Entry 4X6A (X-ray diffraction, 3.96 A resolution); this record covers chains B and C of the 12 polymer chains in the assembly.

[Chain B]
Name: DNA-directed RNA polymerase II subunit RPB2
Source organism: Saccharomyces cerevisiae (strain ATCC 204508 / S288c)
Notes: EC 2.7.7.6
UniProt: P08518 (RPB2_YEAST); residues 1-1224 here = UniProt positions 1-1224
Amino-acid sequence (1224 residues; numbered 1 to 1224; the number before each row is that of its first residue):
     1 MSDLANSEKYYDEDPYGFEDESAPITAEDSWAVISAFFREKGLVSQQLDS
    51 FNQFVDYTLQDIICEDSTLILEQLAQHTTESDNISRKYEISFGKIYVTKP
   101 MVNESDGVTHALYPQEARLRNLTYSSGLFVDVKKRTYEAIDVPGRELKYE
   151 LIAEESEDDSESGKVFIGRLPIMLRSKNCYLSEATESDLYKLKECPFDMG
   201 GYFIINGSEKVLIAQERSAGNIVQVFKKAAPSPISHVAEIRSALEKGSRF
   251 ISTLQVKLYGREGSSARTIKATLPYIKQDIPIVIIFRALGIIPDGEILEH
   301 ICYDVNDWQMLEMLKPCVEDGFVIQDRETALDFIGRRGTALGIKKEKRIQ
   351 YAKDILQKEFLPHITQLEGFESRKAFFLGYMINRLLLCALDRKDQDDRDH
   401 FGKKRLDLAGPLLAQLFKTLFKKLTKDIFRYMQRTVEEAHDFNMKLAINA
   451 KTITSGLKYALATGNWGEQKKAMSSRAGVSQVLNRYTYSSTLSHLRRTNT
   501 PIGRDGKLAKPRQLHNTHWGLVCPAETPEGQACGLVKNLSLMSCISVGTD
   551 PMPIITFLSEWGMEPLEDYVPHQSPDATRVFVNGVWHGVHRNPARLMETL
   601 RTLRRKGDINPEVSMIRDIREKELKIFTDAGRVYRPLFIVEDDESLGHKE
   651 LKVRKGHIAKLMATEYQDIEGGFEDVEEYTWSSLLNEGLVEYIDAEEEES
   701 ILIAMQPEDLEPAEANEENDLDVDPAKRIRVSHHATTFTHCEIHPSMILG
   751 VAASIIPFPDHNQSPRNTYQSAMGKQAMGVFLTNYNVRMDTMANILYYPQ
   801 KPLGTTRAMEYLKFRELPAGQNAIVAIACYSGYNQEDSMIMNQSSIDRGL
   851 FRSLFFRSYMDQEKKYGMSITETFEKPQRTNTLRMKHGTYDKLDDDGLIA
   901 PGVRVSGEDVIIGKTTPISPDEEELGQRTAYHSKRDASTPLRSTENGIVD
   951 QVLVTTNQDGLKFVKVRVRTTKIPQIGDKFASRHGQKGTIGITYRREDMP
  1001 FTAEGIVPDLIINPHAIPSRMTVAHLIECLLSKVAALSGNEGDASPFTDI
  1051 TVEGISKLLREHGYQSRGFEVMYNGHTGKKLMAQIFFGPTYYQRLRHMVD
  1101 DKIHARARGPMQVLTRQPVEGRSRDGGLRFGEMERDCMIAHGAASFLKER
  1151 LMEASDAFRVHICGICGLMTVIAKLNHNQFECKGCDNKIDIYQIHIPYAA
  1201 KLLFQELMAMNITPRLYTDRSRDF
Unresolved in the structure: 1-19, 71-89, 135-163, 336-344, 438-445, 503-508, 669-677, 716-721, 920-932, 1223-1224
Ion coordination: Zn2+: Cys1163, Cys1166, Cys1182

[Chain C]
Name: DNA-directed RNA polymerase II subunit RPB3
Source organism: Saccharomyces cerevisiae (strain ATCC 204508 / S288c)
UniProt: P16370 (RPB3_YEAST); numbering as in UniProt (aligned over 1-318)
Amino-acid sequence (318 residues; each row starts with the number of its first residue):
     1 MSEEGPQVKIREASKDNVDFILSNVDLAMANSLRRVMIAEIPTLAIDSVE
    51 VETNTTVLADEFIAHRLGLIPLQSMDIEQLEYSRDCFCEDHCDKCSVVLT
   101 LQAFGESESTTNVYSKDLVIVSNLMGRNIGHPIIQDKEGNGVLICKLRKG
   151 QELKLTCVAKKGIAKEHAKWGPAAAIEFEYDPWNKLKHTDYWYEQDSAKE
   201 WPQSKNCEYEDPPNEGDPFDYKAQADTFYMNVESVGSIPVDQVVVRGIDT
   251 LQKKVASILLALTQMDQDKVNFASGDNNTASNMLGSNEDVMMTGAEQDPY
   301 SNASQMGNTGSGGYDNAW
Unresolved in the structure: 1-2, 269-318
Ion coordination: Zn2+: Cys86, Cys88, Cys92, Cys95

[Interface between chain B and chain C]
Pairs across the interface (78; chain B residue first):
  Asn786(B) - Val57(C)
  Tyr797(B) - Glu61(C)
  Tyr797(B) - Phe62(C)
  Tyr798(B) - Phe62(C)
  Tyr798(B) - His65(C)
  Tyr798(B) - Arg66(C)  hydrogen bond
  Ser844(B) - Ala168(C)
  Asp847(B) - His65(C)
  Asp847(B) - His167(C)  hydrogen bond (backbone-side chain)
  Asp847(B) - Ala168(C)
  Arg848(B) - His65(C)  hydrogen bond (backbone-side chain)
  Arg848(B) - Leu69(C)
  Arg848(B) - Ala168(C)
  Gly849(B) - His65(C)
  Arg852(B) - His65(C)
  Ile948(B) - Glu61(C)
  Arg969(B) - Ala59(C)
  Arg969(B) - Asp60(C)  salt bridge
  Arg969(B) - Glu61(C)  salt bridge
  Thr971(B) - Glu61(C)  hydrogen bond
  Arg995(B) - Lys165(C)
  Arg996(B) - Ile38(C)
  Arg996(B) - Ala173(C)  hydrogen bond (side chain-backbone)
  Arg996(B) - Ala174(C)  hydrogen bond (side chain-backbone)
  Glu997(B) - Arg34(C)  hydrogen bond (backbone-side chain)
  Glu997(B) - Arg35(C)
  Glu997(B) - Ile38(C)
  Glu997(B) - Ala39(C)
  Asp998(B) - Arg35(C)  salt bridge
  Phe1001(B) - Arg34(C)
  Phe1001(B) - Phe178(C)  hydrophobic
  Ala1003(B) - Glu177(C)
  Ala1003(B) - Phe178(C)  hydrogen bond (backbone-backbone)
  Ala1003(B) - Glu179(C)
  Glu1004(B) - Glu177(C)
  Gly1005(B) - Ile176(C)
  Arg1060(B) - Lys199(C)  hydrogen bond (side chain-backbone)
  Arg1060(B) - Glu200(C)  hydrogen bond (side chain-backbone)
  Arg1060(B) - Trp201(C)  hydrogen bond (side chain-backbone)
  Gly1063(B) - Pro202(C)
  Gln1065(B) - Trp192(C)
  Gln1065(B) - Glu200(C)
  Gln1065(B) - Trp201(C)
  Arg1067(B) - Glu194(C)  salt bridge
  Phe1069(B) - Trp192(C)
  Phe1069(B) - Trp201(C)  hydrophobic
  Val1071(B) - Trp201(C)  hydrophobic
  Tyr1073(B) - Phe178(C)
  Tyr1073(B) - Glu179(C)
  Tyr1073(B) - Tyr180(C)  hydrophobic
  Gly1075(B) - Asn31(C)
  Gly1075(B) - Arg34(C)  hydrogen bond (backbone-side chain)
  Gly1075(B) - Arg35(C)  hydrogen bond (backbone-side chain)
  His1076(B) - Asn31(C)  hydrogen bond (backbone-side chain)
  Thr1077(B) - Leu27(C)
  Thr1077(B) - Asn31(C)  hydrogen bond (backbone-side chain)
  Gly1078(B) - Leu27(C)
  Gly1078(B) - Asn31(C)  hydrogen bond (backbone-side chain)
  Gly1078(B) - Phe178(C)
  Gly1078(B) - Tyr180(C)
  Lys1079(B) - Leu27(C)
  Lys1079(B) - Tyr180(C)
  Lys1079(B) - His188(C)
  Lys1080(B) - Tyr180(C)  hydrogen bond (backbone-side chain)
  Lys1080(B) - Asp181(C)
  Lys1080(B) - Asn184(C)
  Lys1080(B) - His188(C)
  Lys1080(B) - Thr189(C)  hydrogen bond
  Leu1081(B) - Thr189(C)
  Met1082(B) - Lys187(C)
  Met1082(B) - His188(C)
  Met1082(B) - Thr189(C)
  Met1082(B) - Asp190(C)  hydrogen bond (backbone-backbone)
  Gln1084(B) - Thr189(C)
  Gln1084(B) - Asp190(C)  hydrogen bond (side chain-backbone)
  Gln1084(B) - Tyr191(C)
  Gln1084(B) - Trp192(C)
  Gln1084(B) - Trp201(C)
Other interface residues (no listed pair), chain B (37 interface residues in all): Thr970, Glu1070
Other interface residues (no listed pair), chain C (38 interface residues in all): Ala175

[Overview]
37 residues of chain B face 38 of chain C across their interface, with 20 hydrogen bonds and 4 salt bridges.
Polar contacts include Arg969(B)-Asp60(C), Arg969(B)-Glu61(C) and Asp998(B)-Arg35(C). Cys1163(B), Cys1166(B)
and Cys1182(B) coordinate Zn2+.
Chain B is DNA-directed RNA polymerase II subunit RPB2 and chain C is DNA-directed RNA polymerase II subunit
RPB3, both from Saccharomyces cerevisiae (strain ATCC 204508 / S288c); the structure, Crystal structure of
yeast RNA polymerase II encountering oxidative Cyclopurine DNA lesions, was determined by X-ray diffraction
together with 4X67 from the same study.
